PDB entry 3WX1 | X-ray diffraction, 1.93 A resolution | chain A

Chain A:
Protein: Protein cereblon
Organism: Mus musculus
Notes: fragment: Cereblon(CRBN)
UniProt: Q8C7D2 (CRBN_MOUSE); numbering as in UniProt (aligned over 322-430)
Chain sequence (111 residues; numbered -2 to 430; 322 numbers in that range are skipped by the numbering (no residue carries them; nothing is unmodelled there); the number before each row is that of its first residue; numbers below 1 keep their minus sign (Gly-2 is residue -2)):
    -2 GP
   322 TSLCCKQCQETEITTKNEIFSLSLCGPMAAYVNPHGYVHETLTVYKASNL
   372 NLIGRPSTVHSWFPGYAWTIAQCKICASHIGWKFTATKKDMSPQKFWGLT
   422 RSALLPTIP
Disordered / not traced: 428-430
Sequence notes: expression tag (-2 to -1)
Modified positions: Mse349 (selenomethionine; parent Met); Mse412 (selenomethionine; parent Met)
Metal / ion sites: Zn2+: Cys326, Cys329, Cys394, Cys397
Curated features (UniProtKB/Swiss-Prot):
  - binding site (Zn(2+)): Cys326, Cys329, Cys394, Cys397
  - binding site ((S)-thalidomide): His381, Trp383, Trp389

Overview:
Cys326, Cys329, Cys394 and Cys397 form the Zn2+ site. From UniProt: 4 Zn2+-binding residues and 3
(S)-thalidomide-binding residues.
Chain A is Protein cereblon (Mus musculus); the structure, Mouse Cereblon thalidomide binding domain,
selenomethionine derivative, was determined by X-ray diffraction together with 3WX2 from the same study.
